7X6I - chains A and B of the 8 polymer chains in the assembly; structure by electron microscopy, 3.93 A resolution.

Chain A (and B):
Molecule: Short transient receptor potential channel 5
Organism: Homo sapiens
Notes: chain B of this document is another copy of the same molecule, construct and numbering; everything in this record applies to it too
UniProtKB: Q9UL62 (TRPC5_HUMAN); residues 1-765 here = UniProt positions 1-765
Amino-acid sequence (773 residues; numbered 1 to 773; the number before each row is that of its first residue):
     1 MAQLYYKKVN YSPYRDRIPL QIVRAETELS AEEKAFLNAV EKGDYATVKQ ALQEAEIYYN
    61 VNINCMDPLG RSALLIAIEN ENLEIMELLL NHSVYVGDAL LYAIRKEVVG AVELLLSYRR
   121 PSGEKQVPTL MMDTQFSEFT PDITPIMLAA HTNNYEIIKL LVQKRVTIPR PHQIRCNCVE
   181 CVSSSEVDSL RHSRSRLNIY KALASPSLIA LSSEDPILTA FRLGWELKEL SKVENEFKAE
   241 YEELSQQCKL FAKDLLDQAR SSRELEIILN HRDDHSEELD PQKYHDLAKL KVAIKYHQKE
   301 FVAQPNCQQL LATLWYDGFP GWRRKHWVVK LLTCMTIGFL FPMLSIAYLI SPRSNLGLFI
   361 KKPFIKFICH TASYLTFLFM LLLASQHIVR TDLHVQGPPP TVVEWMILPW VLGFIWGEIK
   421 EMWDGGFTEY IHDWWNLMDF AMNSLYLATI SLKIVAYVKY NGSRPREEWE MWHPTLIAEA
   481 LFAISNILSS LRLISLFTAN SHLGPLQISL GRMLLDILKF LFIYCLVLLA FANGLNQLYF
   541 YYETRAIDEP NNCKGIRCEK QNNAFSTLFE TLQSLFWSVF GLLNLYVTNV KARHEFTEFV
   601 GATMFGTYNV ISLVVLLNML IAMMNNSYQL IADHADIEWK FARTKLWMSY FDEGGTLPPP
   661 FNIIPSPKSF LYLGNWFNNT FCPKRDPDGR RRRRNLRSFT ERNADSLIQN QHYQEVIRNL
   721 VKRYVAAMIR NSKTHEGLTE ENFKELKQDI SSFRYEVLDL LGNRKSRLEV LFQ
Not modelled in the structure: 1-15, 274-285, 666-704, 754-773
Disulfide bonds: Cys553-Cys558
Differences from the reference sequence: expression tag (766-773)
Ion coordination: Zn2+: His172, Cys176, Cys178, Cys181; Ca2+: Glu418, Glu421, Asn436, Asp439
Residues lining bound ligands:
  - phosphatidylethanolamine (PTY), molecule 1: Asp433, Trp434, Trp435, Met438, Ile484, Leu488, Leu491, Ile494, Gln507, Leu510, Gly511, Leu514, Lys645
  - phosphatidylethanolamine (PTY), molecule 2: Phe531, Thr603, Met604, Thr607
  - YZY ((2S)-2-(hexadecanoyloxy)-3-hydroxypropyl (9Z)-octadec-9-enoate), molecule 1: Leu510, Leu514, Leu521, Tyr524, Cys525, Leu528, Phe569, Leu572, Gln573, Phe576, Trp577, Phe580
  - YZY, molecule 2: Phe599, Ala602, Thr603, Gly606, Thr607, Val610, Ile611, Val614
Swiss-Prot annotation at these positions:
  - binding site (Zn(2+)): His172, Cys176, Cys178, Cys181
  - binding site (Ca(2+)): Glu418, Glu421, Asn436, Asp439
  - glycosylation: Asn461 (N-linked (GlcNAc...) asparagine)
  - natural variant: Lys34 (deletion: Found in a patient with mental disorder and obesity), Thr134 (T134M: Found in a patient with mental disorder and obesity; uncertain significance), Pro667 (P667T: Found in a patient with severe delayed speech, autism spectrum and Gilles de la Tourette disorders), Tyr672 (Y672H: Found in a patient with mental disorder and obesity; uncertain significance), Leu738 (L738I: Found in a patient with mental disorder and obesity; uncertain significance)
From the paper describing this entry:
  - mutagenesis - K228A, K232A, K299A, R512A, K645A: decreased signaling in response to PIP2

How chain A and chain B interact:
Contacting residue pairs - 138 pairs, chain A then chain B:
  Asp16(A) - Arg170(B)
  Arg17(A) - Thr167(B)  hydrogen bond
  Arg17(A) - Ile168(B)
  Arg17(A) - Pro169(B)
  Ile18(A) - Thr167(B)
  Ile18(A) - Ile168(B)  hydrogen bond (backbone-backbone)
  Ile18(A) - Arg170(B)
  Pro19(A) - Arg165(B)
  Leu20(A) - Ile146(B)  hydrophobic
  Leu20(A) - Arg165(B)  hydrogen bond (backbone-side chain)
  Leu20(A) - Val166(B)
  Leu20(A) - Ile168(B)  hydrophobic
  Leu20(A) - Ser212(B)
  Gln21(A) - Val162(B)
  Gln21(A) - Leu211(B)
  Gln21(A) - Ser212(B)
  Ile22(A) - Val162(B)  hydrophobic
  Ile22(A) - Leu211(B)
  Val23(A) - Leu211(B)  hydrogen bond (backbone-backbone)
  Val23(A) - Ser213(B)
  Val23(A) - Glu214(B)
  Arg24(A) - Ala210(B)  hydrogen bond (side chain-backbone)
  Arg24(A) - Ser213(B)  hydrogen bond (side chain-backbone)
  Arg24(A) - Glu214(B)  hydrogen bond (side chain-backbone)
  Arg24(A) - Pro216(B)
  Arg24(A) - Gln714(B)
  Arg24(A) - Arg718(B)
  Glu26(A) - Arg718(B)  salt bridge
  Pro68(A) - Lys159(B)
  Pro68(A) - Lys722(B)
  Leu69(A) - Ile729(B)  hydrophobic
  Arg71(A) - Lys733(B)
  Glu79(A) - Arg730(B)
  Glu79(A) - Lys733(B)
  Arg105(A) - Arg730(B)
  Gln135(A) - Arg718(B)
  Phe136(A) - Lys722(B)
  Phe136(A) - Arg723(B)
  Phe136(A) - Ala726(B)  hydrophobic
  Ser137(A) - Arg260(B)  hydrogen bond (backbone-side chain)
  Glu138(A) - Arg260(B)  hydrogen bond (backbone-side chain)
  Glu138(A) - Ala726(B)
  Thr140(A) - Arg260(B)
  Arg175(A) - Arg324(B)
  Cys176(A) - Arg324(B)  hydrogen bond (backbone-side chain)
  Asn177(A) - Arg324(B)
  Asp188(A) - Ser261(B)
  Asp188(A) - Ser262(B)  hydrogen bond (side chain-backbone)
  Ser189(A) - Gln309(B)  hydrogen bond
  Leu190(A) - Arg260(B)
  Leu190(A) - Ser261(B)
  Leu190(A) - Ser262(B)
  Leu190(A) - Asn306(B)
  Arg191(A) - Arg260(B)
  Ser193(A) - Gln309(B)  hydrogen bond
  Glu234(A) - Arg323(B)  salt bridge
  Glu236(A) - Pro305(B)
  Glu236(A) - Gln309(B)
  Glu236(A) - Arg323(B)  salt bridge
  Phe237(A) - Gln309(B)
  Lys519(A) - Leu506(B)
  Ile523(A) - Phe497(B)  hydrophobic
  Ile523(A) - Leu506(B)  hydrophobic
  Leu526(A) - Ile494(B)  hydrophobic
  Val527(A) - Leu491(B)  hydrophobic
  Ala530(A) - Ile487(B)
  Ala530(A) - Ser490(B)
  Phe531(A) - Leu491(B)  hydrophobic
  Asn533(A) - Leu382(B)
  Asn533(A) - Ser385(B)
  Asn533(A) - Asn486(B)  hydrogen bond
  Gly534(A) - Ala483(B)
  Gly534(A) - Ile487(B)
  Asn536(A) - Ser385(B)
  Gln537(A) - Ser385(B)  hydrogen bond
  Gln537(A) - Glu479(B)
  Gln537(A) - Phe482(B)
  Leu538(A) - Ala480(B)  hydrophobic
  Tyr541(A) - Arg390(B)  hydrogen bond
  Tyr541(A) - Arg466(B)
  Tyr541(A) - Glu479(B)  hydrogen bond
  Lys560(A) - Glu559(B)
  Leu568(A) - Leu382(B)  hydrophobic
  Leu583(A) - Leu582(B)
  Leu585(A) - Ile556(B)
  Leu585(A) - Trp577(B)
  Tyr586(A) - Arg557(B)
  Tyr586(A) - Cys558(B)
  Thr588(A) - Arg557(B)
  Asn589(A) - Arg557(B)  hydrogen bond (side chain-backbone)
  Ala592(A) - Glu467(B)
  His594(A) - Arg466(B)  hydrogen bond (side chain-backbone)
  His594(A) - Leu476(B)
  Glu595(A) - Met471(B)
  Phe596(A) - Trp472(B)  hydrophobic
  Phe596(A) - Ile477(B)  hydrophobic
  Phe596(A) - Ala480(B)  hydrophobic
  Glu598(A) - Arg557(B)  salt bridge
  Phe599(A) - Phe569(B)  hydrophobic
  Ala602(A) - Arg557(B)
  Ala602(A) - Trp577(B)
  Met604(A) - Ile487(B)  hydrophobic
  Phe605(A) - Trp577(B)  hydrophobic
  Gly606(A) - Phe576(B)
  Gly606(A) - Trp577(B)
  Asn609(A) - Trp577(B)
  Asn609(A) - Phe580(B)
  Val610(A) - Phe576(B)  hydrophobic
  Val610(A) - Phe580(B)  hydrophobic
  Leu613(A) - Phe580(B)  hydrophobic
  Val614(A) - Leu620(B)  hydrophobic
  Val615(A) - Ile517(B)  hydrophobic
  Asn618(A) - Ile621(B)
  Asn618(A) - Met624(B)
  Met619(A) - Leu510(B)  hydrophobic
  Met619(A) - Met513(B)  hydrophobic
  Met619(A) - Met624(B)
  Ala622(A) - Asn625(B)
  Met623(A) - Leu506(B)  hydrophobic
  Met623(A) - Tyr628(B)
  Asn625(A) - Asn625(B)
  Asn626(A) - Tyr628(B)
  Asn626(A) - Gln629(B)
  Asn626(A) - Ala632(B)
  Gln629(A) - Gln629(B)  hydrogen bond
  His735(A) - His735(B)
  Glu736(A) - His735(B)  salt bridge
  Thr739(A) - His735(B)
  Phe743(A) - Thr739(B)
  Phe743(A) - Asn742(B)
  Phe743(A) - Phe743(B)  hydrophobic
  Phe743(A) - Leu746(B)  hydrophobic
  Lys747(A) - Asn742(B)  hydrogen bond
  Lys747(A) - Glu745(B)  salt bridge
  Lys747(A) - Leu746(B)
  Ile750(A) - Asp749(B)
  Ile750(A) - Ile750(B)  hydrophobic
  Phe753(A) - Phe753(B)  hydrophobic
Other interface residues (no listed pair), chain A (92 interface residues in all): Glu28, Met66, Phe139, Val182, Asn235, Phe522, Phe540, Tyr542, Gly581, Thr597, Val600, Ile621, Leu746
Other interface residues (no listed pair), chain B (102 interface residues in all): Tyr155, Glu156, Gln163, Leu208, Ile209, Gln308, Leu381, Ala384, Gln386, His387, Leu393, Trp469, Ile484, Leu493, His502, Leu503, Gln561, Gln573, Leu617, Lys640, Ile717, Asn719, Val721

Summary:
92 residues of chain A face 102 of chain B across their interface; the contacts include 21 hydrogen bonds and
6 salt bridges. Among the polar pairs are Glu26(A)-Arg718(B), Glu234(A)-Arg323(B) and Glu236(A)-Arg323(B).
From the paper: K228A, K232A and K299A of chain A, among others, reduce signaling in response to PIP2; 5
substitutions were tested in all.
Both chains are Short transient receptor potential channel 5 (Homo sapiens). Entry 7X6I (Cryo-EM structure of
the human TRPC5 ion channel in complex with G alpha i3 subunits, class1) was determined by electron microscopy
together with 7X6C, 8GVW and 8GVX from the same study.
